Entry 2KJE (solution NMR); this record covers chains A and B.

[Chain A]
Molecule: CREB-binding protein
From: Homo sapiens
Notes: EC 2.3.1.48
UniProtKB: Q92793 (CBP_HUMAN); residues 1764-1855 here correspond to UniProt positions 1763-1854 (UniProt number = residue number - 1)
Amino-acid sequence (92 residues; row label = number of the first residue in the row):
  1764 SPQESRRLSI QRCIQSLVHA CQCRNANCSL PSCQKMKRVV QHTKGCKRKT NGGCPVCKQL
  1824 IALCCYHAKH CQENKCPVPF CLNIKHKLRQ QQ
Ion coordination: Zn2+ site 1: His1782, Cys1786, Cys1791, Cys1796; Zn2+ site 2: His1805, Cys1809, Cys1817, Cys1820; Zn2+ site 3: His1830, Cys1834, Cys1839, Cys1844
UniProt features mapped onto this chain:
  - zinc finger: Gln1766 to Ile1847 (TAZ-type 2)
  - modified residue: Ser1764 (Phosphoserine)

[Chain B]
Molecule: Early E1A 32 kDa protein
From: Human adenovirus 5
UniProtKB: P03255 (E1A_ADE05); residue numbers follow UniProt; this construct covers 53-91
Amino-acid sequence (42 residues; row label = number of the first residue in the row):
    50 SHMAPEDPNE EAVSQIFPDS VMLAVQEGID LLTFPPAPGS PE
Construct notes: expression tag (50-52)
UniProt features mapped onto this chain:
  - modified residue: Ser89 (Phosphoserine)

[Interface between chain A and chain B]
Contacting residue pairs (46; chain A residue first):
  Gln1766(A) - Thr82(B)
  Gln1766(A) - Phe83(B)
  Arg1769(A) - Asp79(B)
  Arg1769(A) - Thr82(B)
  Arg1770(A) - Thr82(B)
  Arg1770(A) - Pro84(B)
  Ser1772(A) - Ala61(B)
  Ser1772(A) - Gln64(B)
  Ile1773(A) - Thr82(B)
  Arg1775(A) - Asn58(B)
  Arg1775(A) - Ala61(B)
  Cys1776(A) - Val62(B)
  Cys1776(A) - Ile65(B)
  Cys1776(A) - Phe66(B)
  Gln1778(A) - Asn58(B)
  Ser1779(A) - Val62(B)
  Ser1792(A) - Ala53(B)
  Leu1793(A) - Ala53(B)
  Leu1793(A) - Asp56(B)
  Pro1794(A) - Glu59(B)
  Ser1795(A) - Asp56(B)
  Ser1795(A) - Glu59(B)
  Lys1798(A) - Glu59(B)
  Lys1798(A) - Val62(B)
  Lys1798(A) - Ser63(B)
  Lys1798(A) - Phe66(B)
  Lys1798(A) - Asp68(B)
  Met1799(A) - Phe66(B)
  Arg1801(A) - Asp68(B)
  Arg1801(A) - Met71(B)
  Val1802(A) - Phe66(B)
  Val1802(A) - Met71(B)
  Pro1818(A) - Ala73(B)
  Pro1818(A) - Val74(B)
  Val1819(A) - Met71(B)
  Val1819(A) - Ala73(B)
  Val1819(A) - Val74(B)
  Gln1822(A) - Ala73(B)
  Gln1822(A) - Glu76(B)
  Gln1822(A) - Gly77(B)
  Gln1822(A) - Ile78(B)
  Ala1825(A) - Leu80(B)
  Leu1826(A) - Ile78(B)
  Tyr1829(A) - Leu80(B)
  Tyr1829(A) - Phe83(B)
  Lys1832(A) - Phe83(B)
Also at the interface, not in a pair above, chain A (27 interface residues in all): Gln1797, His1805, Cys1828
Also at the interface, not in a pair above, chain B (24 interface residues in all): Glu55, Pro67

[Overview]
Chain A and chain B form an interface of 27 and 24 residues respectively. The Zn2+ site 1 is built by
His1782(A), Cys1786(A), Cys1791(A) and Cys1796(A). His1805(A), Cys1809(A), Cys1817(A) and Cys1820(A) form the
Zn2+ site 2.
Here chain A is CREB-binding protein (Homo sapiens) and chain B is Early E1A 32 kDa protein (Human adenovirus
5). Entry 2KJE (NMR structure of CBP TAZ2 and adenoviral E1A complex) was determined by solution NMR.
